Entry 2B1F (X-ray diffraction, 1.50 A resolution); this record covers chains A and B of the 4 polymer chains in the assembly.

== Chain A (and B) ==
Name: General control protein GCN4
Source organism: Saccharomyces cerevisiae
Notes: chain B of this document is another copy of the same molecule, construct and numbering; everything in this record applies to it too
Reference sequence: P03069 (GCN4_YEAST); residues 3-33 here correspond to UniProt positions 251-281 (UniProt number = residue number + 248)
Sequence (34 residues; row label = number of the first residue in the row; numbering starts at 0):
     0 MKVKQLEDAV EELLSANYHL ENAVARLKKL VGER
Disordered / not traced: 32-33 (chain B: 0, 33)
Construct notes: cloning artifact (0-2); engineered mutation Ala8 (Lys256 in P03069), Ala15 (Lys263 in P03069), Ala22 (Glu270 in P03069)
Swiss-Prot annotation at these positions:
  - region: Leu5 to Leu26 (Leucine-zipper)
What the authors report for this chain:
  - mutagenesis - K8A/K15A/E22A: increased stability
  - self-association interface (contacts with another copy of this molecule): Leu5, Leu19, Leu29

== Interface between chain A and chain B ==
Pairs across the interface (30):
  Met0(A) with Leu29(B), hydrophobic; Glu32(B), hydrogen bond (backbone-side chain)
  Gln4(A) with Leu29(B)
  Asp7(A) with Arg25(B)
  Ala8(A) with Arg25(B); Leu26(B), hydrophobic
  Glu11(A) with His18(B), salt bridge; Asn21(B), hydrogen bond; Arg25(B), salt bridge
  Leu12(A) with Ala22(B), hydrophobic
  Ser14(A) with His18(B)
  Ala15(A) with Ala15(B); His18(B); Leu19(B)
  His18(A) with Glu11(B); Ser14(B); Ala15(B); His18(B)
  Leu19(A) with Leu12(B), hydrophobic; Ala15(B)
  Asn21(A) with Glu11(B)
  Ala22(A) with Ala8(B); Glu11(B); Leu12(B), hydrophobic
  Arg25(A) with Gln4(B), hydrogen bond; Asp7(B); Glu11(B), salt bridge
  Leu26(A) with Ala8(B), hydrophobic
  Leu29(A) with Gln4(B); Leu5(B), hydrophobic
Interface residues without a listed pair, chain A (16 interface residues in all): Leu5

== Overview ==
Chain A and chain B each contribute 16 residues to their interface; the contacts include 3 hydrogen bonds and
3 salt bridges. Polar contacts include Glu11(A)-His18(B), Glu11(A)-Arg25(B) and Met0(A)-Glu32(B). The paper
reports that K8A/K15A/E22A of chain A increase stability; a self-association interface involving Leu5(A),
Leu19(A) and Leu29(A).
Chain A and chain B are both General control protein GCN4 (Saccharomyces cerevisiae); the structure,
Antiparallel four-stranded coiled coil specified by a 3-3-1 hydrophobic heptad repeat, was determined by X-ray
diffraction, deposited together with 2B22.
